Entry 6TVR (X-ray diffraction, 2.63 A resolution); this record covers chains A and J of the 6 polymer chains in the assembly.

[Chain A]
Protein: Hemagglutinin HA1
Organism: Influenza A virus (A/harbour seal/Germany/1/2014(H10N7))
UniProtKB: A0A0A7HR51 (A0A0A7HR51_9INFA); residues 3-325 here correspond to UniProt positions 10-332 (UniProt number = residue number + 7)
Amino-acid sequence (325 residues; numbered 1 to 325; the number before each row is that of its first residue):
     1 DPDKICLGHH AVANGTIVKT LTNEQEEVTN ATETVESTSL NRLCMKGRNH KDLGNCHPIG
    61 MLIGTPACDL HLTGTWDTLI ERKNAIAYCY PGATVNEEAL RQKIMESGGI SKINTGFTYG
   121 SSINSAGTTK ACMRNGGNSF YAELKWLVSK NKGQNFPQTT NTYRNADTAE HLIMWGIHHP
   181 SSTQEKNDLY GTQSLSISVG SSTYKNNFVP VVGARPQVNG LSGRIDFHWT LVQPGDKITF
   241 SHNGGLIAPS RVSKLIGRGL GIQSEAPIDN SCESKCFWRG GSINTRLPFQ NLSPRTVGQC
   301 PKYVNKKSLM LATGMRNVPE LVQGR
Not modelled in the structure: 322-325
Sequence notes: expression tag (1-2)
Cystine bridges: Cys44-Cys272, Cys56-Cys68, Cys89-Cys132, Cys276-Cys300
Bound ions: Ca2+: Glu106 (together with N-acetylglucosamine) (shared with 1 residue of chain B; 1 residue of chain H)

[Chain J]
Protein: Hemagglutinin HA2
Organism: Influenza A virus (A/harbour seal/Germany/1/2014(H10N7))
UniProtKB: A0A0A7HR51 (A0A0A7HR51_9INFA); residues 1-176 here correspond to UniProt positions 333-508 (UniProt number = residue number + 332)
Amino-acid sequence (177 residues; each row starts with the number of its first residue):
     1 GLFGAIAGFI ENGWEGMVDG WYGFRHQNAQ GTGQAADYKS TQAAIDQITG KLNRIIKKTN
    61 TEFESIESEF SEIDHQIGNV INWTKDSITD IWTYQAELLV AMENQHTIDM ADSEMLNLYE
   121 RVRKQLRQNA EEDGKGCFEI YHACDDSCME SIRNNTYDHS QYREEALLNR LNINPVK
Not modelled in the structure: 173-177
Sequence notes: expression tag (177)
Cystine bridges: Cys144-Cys148
Covalently attached groups: N-acetylglucosamine (NAG) linked to Asn82
Bound ions: Ca2+: Asn79 (together with N-acetylglucosamine) (shared with 1 residue of chain G; 1 residue of chain H)

[Interface between chain A and chain J]
Residue-residue contacts - 7 pairs, chain A then chain J:
  Leu21(A) - Gly50(J)
  Leu21(A) - Lys51(J)
  Leu21(A) - Arg54(J)  hydrogen bond (backbone-side chain)
  Leu21(A) - Met102(J)  hydrophobic
  Leu21(A) - Glu103(J)
  Thr22(A) - Gln47(J)
  Thr22(A) - Gly50(J)
Other interface residues (no listed pair), chain A (4 interface residues in all): Thr20, Asn305
Other interface residues (no listed pair), chain J (9 interface residues in all): Asp46, Thr61, His106

[Overview]
The interface between chain A and chain J involves 4 residues on one side and 9 on the other; the contacts
include 1 hydrogen bond. Its one hydrogen-bonded contact is Leu21(A)-Arg54(J). N-acetylglucosamine is
covalently linked to Asn82(J).
Here chain A is Hemagglutinin HA1 and chain J is Hemagglutinin HA2, both from Influenza A virus (A/harbour
seal/Germany/1/2014(H10N7)). Entry 6TVR (Crystal structure of the haemagglutinin mutant (Gln226Leu) from an
H10N7 seal influenza virus isolated in Germany) was determined by X-ray diffraction together with 6TJW, 6TJY,
6TVA, 6TVB, 6TVC, 6TVD and 9 further entries from the same study.
